5VOZ - chains V and W of the 33 polymer chains in the assembly; structure by electron microscopy, 7.60 A resolution (low resolution: residue-level contacts below are approximate; hydrogen-bond / salt-bridge calls are withheld).

== Chain V (and W) ==
Name: V-type proton ATPase subunit c
From: Saccharomyces cerevisiae (strain ATCC 204508 / S288c)
Notes: chain W of this document is another copy of the same molecule, construct and numbering; everything in this record applies to it too
UniProtKB: P25515 (VATL1_YEAST); residues 1-160 here = UniProt positions 1-160
Sequence (160 residues; row label = number of the first residue in the row):
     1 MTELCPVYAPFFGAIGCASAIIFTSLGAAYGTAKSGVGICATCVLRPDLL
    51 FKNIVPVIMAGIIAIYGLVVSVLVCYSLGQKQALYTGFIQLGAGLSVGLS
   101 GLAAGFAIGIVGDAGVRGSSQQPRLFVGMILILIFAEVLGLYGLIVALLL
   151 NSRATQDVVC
Unresolved in the structure: 1-9, 159-160 (chain W: 1-8, 159-160)
UniProt features mapped onto this chain:
  - site: E137 (Essential for proton translocation)
  - mutagenesis: E137 (E137D: Partial inactivation; E137Q/V/K: Inactivation)

== How chain V and chain W interact ==
Pairs across the interface (5; chain V residue first):
  G92(V) - A18(W)
  S96(V) - A18(W)
  A103(V) - A29(W)
  A107(V) - A29(W)
  G118(V) - C40(W)
Also at the interface, not in a pair above, chain V (9 interface residues in all): L84, Y85, A114, R153
Also at the interface, not in a pair above, chain W (8 interface residues in all): P10, A14, S25, A33, G79

== Overview ==
The interface between chain V and chain W involves 9 residues on one side and 8 on the other. UniProt lists
one mutagenesis site on chain V.
Both chains are V-type proton ATPase subunit c (Saccharomyces cerevisiae (strain ATCC 204508 / S288c)). Entry
5VOZ (Yeast V-ATPase in complex with Legionella pneumophila effector SidK (rotational state 3)) was determined
by electron microscopy (same publication as 5VOX, 5VOY, 5UF5 and 5UFK).
